PDB entry 5TBA | X-ray diffraction, 2.49 A resolution | chains A and T of the 4 polymer chains in the assembly

== Chain A ==
Name: DNA polymerase beta
Source organism: Homo sapiens
Notes: EC 2.7.7.7, 4.2.99.-
Reference sequence: P06746 (DPOLB_HUMAN); numbering as in UniProt (aligned over 1-335)
Amino-acid sequence (343 residues; each row starts with the number of its first residue; numbers below 1 keep their minus sign (Met-1 is residue -1)):
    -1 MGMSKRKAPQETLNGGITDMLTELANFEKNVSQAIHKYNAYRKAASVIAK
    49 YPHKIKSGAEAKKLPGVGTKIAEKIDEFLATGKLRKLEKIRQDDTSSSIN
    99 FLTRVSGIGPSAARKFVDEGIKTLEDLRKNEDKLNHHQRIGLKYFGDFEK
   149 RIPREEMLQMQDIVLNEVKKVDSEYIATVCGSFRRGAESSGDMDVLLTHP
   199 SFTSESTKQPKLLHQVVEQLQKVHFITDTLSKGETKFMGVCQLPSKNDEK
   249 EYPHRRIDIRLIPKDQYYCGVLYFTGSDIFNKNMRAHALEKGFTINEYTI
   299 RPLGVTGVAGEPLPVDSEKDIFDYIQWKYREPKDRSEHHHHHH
Disordered / not traced: -1 to 8, 205-206, 286-288, 326-328, 334-341
Differences from the reference sequence: initiating methionine (-1); expression tag (0, 336-341)
Metal / ion sites: Na+ site 1: Ser30, Ser171; Na+ site 2: Lys60, Leu62, Val65 (shared with 1 residue of chain D); Na+ site 3: Thr101, Val103, Ile106 (shared with 1 residue of chain P); Na+ site 4: Asp190, Asp192 (together with 3tc-mp, pyrophosphate)
Ligand contacts:
  - 3tc-mp (42E; [(2R,5S)-5-(4-amino-2-oxopyrimidin-1(2H)-yl)-1,3-oxathiolan-2-yl]methyl dihydrogen phosphate): Asp190, Asp192, Arg258, Tyr271, Phe272
  - pyrophosphate (PPV): Arg149, Gly179, Ser180, Arg183, Ser188, Gly189, Asp190
UniProt features mapped onto this chain:
  - region: Arg183 to Asp192 (DNA-binding)
  - active site: Lys72 (Nucleophile)
  - binding site (K(+)): Lys60, Leu62, Val65, Thr101, Val103, Ile106
  - binding site (Na(+)): Lys60, Leu62, Val65, Thr101, Val103, Ile106
  - binding site (dATP): Arg149, Ser180, Arg183, Gly189, Asp190
  - binding site (dCTP): Arg149, Ser180, Arg183, Gly189, Asp190
  - binding site (dGTP): Arg149, Ser180, Arg183, Gly189, Asp190, Asp192
  - binding site (dTTP): Arg149, Ser180, Arg183, Gly189, Asp190
  - binding site (Mg(2+)): Asp190, Asp192, Asp256
  - modified residue: Lys72 (N6-acetyllysine), Arg83 (Omega-N-methylarginine), Arg152 (Omega-N-methylarginine)
  - cross-link (Glycyl lysine isopeptide (Lys-Gly)): Lys41 (interchain with G-Cter in ubiquitin), Lys61 (interchain with G-Cter in ubiquitin), Lys81 (interchain with G-Cter in ubiquitin)
  - natural variant: Leu22 (L22P: Found in a gastric cancer sample; uncertain significance), Tyr39 (Y39C: Found in a gastric cancer sample; uncertain significance), Gly118 (G118V: Decreased DNA-directed DNA polymerase activity), Arg137 (R137Q: Decreased function in base-excision repair), Arg149 (R149I: Decreased DNA-directed DNA polymerase activity), Asp160 (D160N: Found in a gastric cancer sample; uncertain significance), Cys239 (C239R: Found in a gastric cancer sample; uncertain significance), Lys289 (K289M: Found in a colon cancer sample; uncertain significance), Asn294 (N294D: Found in a gastric cancer sample; uncertain significance), Glu295 (E295K: Found in a gastric cancer sample; uncertain significance)
  - mutagenesis: Phe25 (F25W: No effect on 5'-dRP lyase activity. Decreased ssDNA binding), His34 (H34G: Decreased 5'-dRP lyase activity. Decreased ssDNA binding), Lys35 (K35A: Decreased 5'-dRP lyase activity. Decreased ssDNA binding. Loss of 5'-dRP lyase activity; when associated with A-68 and A-72. Decreased ssDNA binding; when associated with A-68 and A-72 ...), Tyr39 (Y39F: No effect on 5'-dRP lyase activity; Y39Q: Abolishes DNA polymerase and 5'-dRP lyase activity), Lys41 (K41R: Abolishes ubiquitination; when associated with R-61 and R-81), Lys60 (K60A: Decreased 5'-dRP lyase activity. Decreased ssDNA binding), Lys61 (K61R: Abolishes ubiquitination; when associated with R-41 and R-81), Lys68 (K68A: No effect on 5'-dRP lyase activity. Decreased ssDNA binding. Loss of 5'-dRP lyase activity; when associated with A-35 and A-72. Decreased ssDNA binding; when associated with A-35 and A-72 ...), Glu71 (E71Q: No effect on 5'-dRP lyase activity. No effect on structure shown by circular dichroism. No effect on ssDNA binding), Lys72 (K72A: Severely reduced 5'-dRP lyase activity. Does not affect ssDNA binding. Loss of 5'-dRP lyase activity; when associated with A-35 and A-68. Decreased ssDNA binding ...), Glu75 (E75A: Slightly decreased 5'-dRP lyase activity. Decreased ssDNA binding. No effect on structure shown by circular dichroism), Lys81 (K81R: Abolishes ubiquitination; when associated with R-41 and R-61), 5 further mutagenesis entries in UniProt
From the paper describing this entry:
  - binding site for pyrophosphate: Ser180, Arg183, Gly189

== Chain T ==
Molecule: 16-mer template
Sequence (16 nucleotides; each row starts with the number of its first residue):
     1 CCGACGGCGCATCAGC

== Interface between chain A and chain T ==
Contacting residue pairs - 15 pairs, chain A then chain T:
  His34(A) with DC5(T), stacking on the base
  Asn133(A) with DT12(T), phosphate contact
  Ser229(A) with DC10(T), phosphate contact; DA11(T), sugar contact
  Lys230(A) with DC10(T), phosphate contact; DA11(T), hydrogen bond to the phosphate
  Gly231(A) with DC10(T), phosphate contact
  Glu232(A) with DC10(T), hydrogen bond to the phosphate
  Thr233(A) with DG9(T), hydrogen bond to the phosphate; DC10(T), hydrogen bond to the phosphate
  Lys234(A) with DG9(T), hydrogen bond to the base; DC10(T), hydrogen bond to the phosphate
  Tyr271(A) with DG6(T), hydrogen bond to the base
  Glu295(A) with DC8(T), sugar contact
  Tyr296(A) with DC8(T), sugar contact
Interface residues without a listed pair, chain A (14 interface residues in all): His134, Leu228, Lys280

== Summary ==
14 residues of chain A and 7 residues of chain T are in contact; the contacts include 7 hydrogen bonds and 1
aromatic stacking contact. Polar contacts include Lys234(A)-DG9(T), Tyr271(A)-DG6(T) and Lys230(A)-DA11(T).
Ligands of chain A: pyrophosphate and 3tc-mp. The paper reports a binding site for pyrophosphate at Ser180(A),
Arg183(A) and Gly189(A).
Here chain A is DNA polymerase beta (Homo sapiens) and chain T is a 16-mer template. Entry 5TBA (Postcatalytic
ternary complex of Human DNA Polymerase Beta with Gapped DNA substrate, incorporated (-)3TC and PPi) was
determined by X-ray diffraction (same publication as 5TB8, 5TB9, 5TBB and 5TBC).
